Entry 8TRQ (X-ray diffraction, 2.75 A resolution); this record covers chains C and D of the 5 polymer chains in the assembly.

== Chain C ==
Protein: Vimentin
Notes: fragment: with modified residue citrulline (CIR) at position 64
Reference sequence: P08670 (VIME_HUMAN); numbering as in UniProt (aligned over 59-71)
Amino-acid sequence (13 residues; numbered 59 to 71; the number before each row is that of its first residue):
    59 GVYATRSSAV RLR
Modified positions: Arg-64 (citrulline; CIR)
UniProt features mapped onto this chain:
  - modified residue: Tyr-61 (Phosphotyrosine), Ser-66 (Phosphoserine)

== Chain D ==
Protein: A07 TCR alpha chain
From: Mus musculus
Amino-acid sequence (209 residues; numbered 1 to 221 plus 3 insertion-coded residues; 15 numbers in that range are skipped by the numbering (no residue carries them; nothing is unmodelled there); the number before each row is that of its first residue; a row labelled like 84A-84C holds insertion residues (84A, then the next letters in order)):
     1 GDSVTQTEGQ VTVSESKSLI INCTYSTTSI
    35 AYPNLFWYVR YPGEGLQLLL KVITAGQ
    66 KGSSR
    78 GFEATYN
84A-84C KET
    85 TSFHLQKASV QESDSAVYYC ALGDHSGSWQ LIFGSGTQLT VMPDIQNPDP AVYQLRDSKS
   145 SDKSVCLFTD FDSQTNVSQS KDSDVYITDK CVLDMRSMDF KSNSAVAWSN KSDFACANAF
   205 NNSIIPEDTF FPSPESS
Unresolved in the structure: 197, 219-221
Disulfides: Cys-23/Cys-104, Cys-150/Cys-200
From the paper describing this entry:
  - contacts within the chain: Asp-108/Trp-113

== Interface between chain C and chain D ==
Residue-residue contacts (7; chain C residue first):
  Val-60(C) with Ala-35(D), hydrophobic
  Tyr-61(C) with Ala-35(D)
  Ala-62(C) with Ala-35(D), hydrophobic
  Thr-63(C) with Ser-110(D)
  Arg-64(C) with His-109(D); Ser-110(D)
  Ser-65(C) with Ser-110(D), hydrogen bond (side chain-backbone)
Interface residues without a listed pair, chain D (5 interface residues in all): Thr-28, Ser-29
The authors on this interface:
  - interface residues, chain D: His-109(D)

== Summary ==
6 residues of chain C face 5 of chain D across their interface; the contacts include 1 hydrogen bond. Its one
hydrogen-bonded contact is Ser-65(C)/Ser-110(D). From the paper: the interface residue His-109(D); contacts
within the chain involving Asp-108(D) and Trp-113(D).
Here chain C is Vimentin and chain D is A07 TCR alpha chain (Mus musculus). Entry 8TRQ (T cell recognition of
citrullinated vimentin peptide presented by HLA-DR4) was determined by X-ray diffraction together with 8TRL
and 8TRR from the same study.
